Entry 2XNB (X-ray diffraction, 1.85 A resolution); this record covers chain A.

Chain A:
Protein: Cell division protein kinase 2
Source organism: Homo sapiens
Notes: EC 2.7.11.22
UniProt: P24941 (CDK2_HUMAN); numbering as in UniProt (aligned over 1-298)
Amino-acid sequence (298 residues; each row starts with the number of its first residue):
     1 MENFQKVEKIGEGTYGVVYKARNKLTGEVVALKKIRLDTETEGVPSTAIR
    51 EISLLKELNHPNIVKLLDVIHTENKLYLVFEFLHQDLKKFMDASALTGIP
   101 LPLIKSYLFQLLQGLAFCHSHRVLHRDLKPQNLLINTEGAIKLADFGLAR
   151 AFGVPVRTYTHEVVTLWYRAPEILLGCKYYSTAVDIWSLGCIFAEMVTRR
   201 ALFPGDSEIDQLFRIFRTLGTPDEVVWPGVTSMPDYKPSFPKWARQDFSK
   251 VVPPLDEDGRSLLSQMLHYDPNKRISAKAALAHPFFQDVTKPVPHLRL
Disordered / not traced: 41-42
UniProt features mapped onto this chain:
  - active site: Asp127 (Proton acceptor)
  - binding site (ATP): Ile10 to Val18, Lys33, Glu81 to Leu83, Asp86, Lys129 to Asn132, Asp145
  - binding site (Mg(2+)): Asn132, Asp145
  - site (CDK7 binding): Lys9, Lys88, Lys89, Leu166
  - modified residue: Met1 (N-acetylmethionine), Lys6 (N6-acetyllysine), Thr14 (Phosphothreonine), Tyr15 (Phosphotyrosine), Tyr19 (Phosphotyrosine), Thr160 (Phosphothreonine)
  - natural variant: Pro45 (P45L: In a glioblastoma multiforme sample)
  - mutagenesis: Lys9 (K9F: Reduced phosphorylation by CAK), Thr14 (T14A: 2-fold increase in activity), Tyr15 (Y15F: 2-fold increase in activity), Lys88 to Lys89 (Reduced phosphorylation by CAK), Thr160 (T160A: Abolishes activity), Leu166 (L166R: Reduced phosphorylation by CAK and reduced kinase activity)
Ligand contacts: Y8L (3,4-dimethyl-5-(2-{[(1Z)-4-piperazin-1-ylcyclohexa-2,4-dien-1-ylidene]amino}pyrimidin-4-yl)-1,3-thiazol-2(3h)-one): Ile10, Glu12, Gly13, Val18, Ala31, Lys33, Val64, Phe80, Glu81, Phe82, Leu83, His84, Gln85, Asp86, Gln131, Asn132, Leu134, Ala144, Asp145, Leu148
From the paper describing this entry:
  - conformationally variable residues (side-chain flip): Lys89
  - specificity-determining residues: Lys89

Summary:
Ligands of chain A: compound Y8L. UniProt lists active-site residue Asp127, 19 ATP-binding residues,
Mg2+-binding residues Asn132 and Asp145 and 7 mutagenesis sites. The paper reports the specificity determinant
Lys89; conformational variability at Lys89.
Chain A is Cell division protein kinase 2 (Homo sapiens); the structure, Discovery and Characterisation of
2-Anilino-4-(thiazol-5-yl) pyrimidine Transcriptional CDK Inhibitors as Anticancer Agents, was determined by
X-ray diffraction together with 2XMY from the same study.
